Entry 8PT7 (electron microscopy, 2.80 A resolution); this record covers chains A and S of the 5 polymer chains in the assembly.

Chain A:
Name: Polymerase acidic protein (PA-like)
From: Tilapia lake virus
Reference sequence: A0A142I7Z3 (A0A142I7Z3_9VIRU); residues 1-419 here = UniProt positions 1-419
Sequence (419 residues; numbered 1 to 419; the number before each row is that of its first residue):
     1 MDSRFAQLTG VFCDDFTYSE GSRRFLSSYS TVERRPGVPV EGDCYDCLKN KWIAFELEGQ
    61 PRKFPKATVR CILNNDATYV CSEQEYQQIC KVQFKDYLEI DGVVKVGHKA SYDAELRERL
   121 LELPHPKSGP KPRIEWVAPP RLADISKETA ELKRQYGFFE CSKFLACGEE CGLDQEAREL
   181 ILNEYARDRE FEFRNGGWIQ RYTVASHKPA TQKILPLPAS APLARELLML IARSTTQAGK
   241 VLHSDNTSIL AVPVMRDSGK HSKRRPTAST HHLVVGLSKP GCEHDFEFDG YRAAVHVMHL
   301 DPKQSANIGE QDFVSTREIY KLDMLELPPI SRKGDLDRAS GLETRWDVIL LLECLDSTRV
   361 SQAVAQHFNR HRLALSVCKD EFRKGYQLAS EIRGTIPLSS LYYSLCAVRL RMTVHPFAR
Unresolved in the structure: 418-419
Bound ions: Zn2+: Cys161, Cys282, His284, His296

Chain S:
Molecule: 5'/3' cRNA ends - cRNA loop
Sequence (40 nucleotides; row label = number of the first residue in the row; numbers below 1 keep their minus sign (C-24 is residue -24)):
   -24 CCAAAUUUUA CUCACAAGUC AGGACGUGAG AAAGAUUUGC
Unresolved in the structure: -24 to 0

Chain A / chain S interface:
Residue-residue contacts - 5 pairs, chain A then chain S:
  Thr267(A) with G9(S), base contact
  Ala268(A) with A10(S), base contact
  Ser269(A) with A10(S), base contact
  Lys303(A) with U12(S), base contact; U13(S), hydrogen bond to the base

Overview:
The chain A/chain S interface involves 4 residues from each chain, with 1 hydrogen bond. Its one
hydrogen-bonded contact is Lys303(A)-U13(S). The Zn2+ site is built by Cys161(A), Cys282(A), His284(A) and
His296(A).
Here chain A is Polymerase acidic protein (PA-like) (Tilapia lake virus) and chain S is 5'/3' cRNA ends - cRNA
loop. Entry 8PT7 (Tilapia Lake Virus polymerase in cRNA pre-initiation state mode A (core-endo only)) was
determined by electron microscopy, deposited together with 8PSN, 8PSO, 8PSQ, 8PSS, 8PSU, 8PSX and 6 further
entries.
